7E94 - chains L and M of the 22 polymer chains in the assembly; structure by electron microscopy, 4.67 A resolution (low resolution: residue-level contacts below are approximate; hydrogen-bond / salt-bridge calls are withheld).

# Chain L
Protein: TRAPP-associated protein TCA17
Organism: Saccharomyces cerevisiae (strain ATCC 204508 / S288c)
UniProtKB: P32613 (TCA17_YEAST); residues 1-152 here = UniProt positions 1-152
Amino-acid sequence (152 residues; numbered 1 to 152; the number before each row is that of its first residue):
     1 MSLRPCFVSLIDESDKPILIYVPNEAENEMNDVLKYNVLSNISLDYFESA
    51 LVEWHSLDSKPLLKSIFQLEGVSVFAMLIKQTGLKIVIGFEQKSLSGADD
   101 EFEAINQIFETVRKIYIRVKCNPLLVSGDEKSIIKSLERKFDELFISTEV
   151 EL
Unresolved in the structure: 1-2

# Chain M
Protein: Trafficking protein particle complex subunit 33
Organism: Saccharomyces cerevisiae (strain ATCC 204508 / S288c)
UniProtKB: Q99394 (TRS33_YEAST); residue numbers follow UniProt; this construct covers 1-268
Amino-acid sequence (268 residues; each row starts with the number of its first residue):
     1 MSSTHSNNVGHPQSSPQGPLTEQQRAQQQYQIFENSLPKVSQSVYQMLLN
    51 EMVPLAMGIERQISGDVISSDSNVTSENGNINNMIKRLKIEEHHTVDIIR
   101 SHNLIHELYKADEEEKEKVLARLRNIGFQIGLKLSELLIFSNNPNLKFKE
   151 MDLLLIMKFICRDVWKQIFGKQIDNLKTNHRGTFYLLDYDYRPIQSFSLE
   201 EDAKNEELKMIEPFLEIPVGIIRGVLSSLGYSSEEVICLASFIDRPTDRP
   251 KTAFPKGVSFHVQVTMPQ
Unresolved in the structure: 1-33, 63-86, 246-256, 264-268

# How chain L and chain M interact
Pairs across the interface (23):
  Asn24(L) - His180(M)
  Glu27(L) - His180(M)
  Asn28(L) - His180(M)
  Arg118(L) - Ser241(M)
  Leu124(L) - Glu212(M)
  Arg139(L) - Tyr185(M)
  Arg139(L) - His261(M)
  Asp142(L) - Asn179(M)
  Glu143(L) - Tyr185(M)
  Ile146(L) - Asn179(M)
  Ser147(L) - Lys177(M)
  Ser147(L) - Thr178(M)
  Ser147(L) - Asn179(M)
  Ser147(L) - Tyr185(M)
  Glu149(L) - Thr178(M)
  Glu149(L) - His180(M)
  Glu149(L) - Arg181(M)
  Val150(L) - Lys158(M)
  Val150(L) - Leu176(M)
  Val150(L) - Lys177(M)
  Val150(L) - Thr178(M)
  Glu151(L) - Leu176(M)
  Glu151(L) - Lys177(M)
Other interface residues (no listed pair), chain L (14 interface residues in all): Lys140
Other interface residues (no listed pair), chain M (15 interface residues in all): Leu208, Cys238, Leu239, Ala240

# In short
The interface between chain L and chain M involves 14 residues on one side and 15 on the other.
Chain L is TRAPP-associated protein TCA17 and chain M is Trafficking protein particle complex subunit 33, both
from Saccharomyces cerevisiae (strain ATCC 204508 / S288c); the structure, Intact TRAPPII (State II), was
determined by electron microscopy, deposited together with 7E2C, 7E2D, 7E8S, 7E8T, 7E93 and 7EA3.
